8UFG - chains B and G of the 4 polymer chains in the assembly; structure by electron microscopy, 3.10 A resolution.

# Chain B
Molecule: Lipopolysaccharide export system ATP-binding protein LptB
Source organism: Acinetobacter baylyi ADP1
UniProtKB: Q6FC66 (Q6FC66_ACIAD); residue numbers follow UniProt; this construct covers 1-249
Amino-acid sequence (257 residues; each row starts with the number of its first residue; numbers below 1 keep their minus sign (Met-7 is residue -7)):
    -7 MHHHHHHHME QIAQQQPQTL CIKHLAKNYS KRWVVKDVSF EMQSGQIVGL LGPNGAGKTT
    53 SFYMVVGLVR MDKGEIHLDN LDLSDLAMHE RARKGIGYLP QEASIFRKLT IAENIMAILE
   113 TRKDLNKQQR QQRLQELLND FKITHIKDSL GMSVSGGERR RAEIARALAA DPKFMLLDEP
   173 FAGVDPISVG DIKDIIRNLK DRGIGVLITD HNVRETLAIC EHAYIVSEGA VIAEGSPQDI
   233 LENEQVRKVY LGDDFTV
Unresolved in the structure: -7 to 9, 248-249
Construct notes: expression tag (-7 to 0)

# Chain G
Molecule: LPS export ABC transporter permease LptG
Source organism: Acinetobacter baylyi ADP1
UniProtKB: Q6FFD6 (Q6FFD6_ACIAD); residues 1-356 here = UniProt positions 1-356
Amino-acid sequence (356 residues; each row starts with the number of its first residue):
     1 MLARRIVAKH VTKTTALAML GTTIVLVILQ VLFTYLGELS NLKADYSAWQ AFLYVLWGAP
    61 RYLYEILPIS ALIGAILGLG TLASNSELIV MRSVGISLWR IVGWVIRSAL VLVLLSFALS
   121 EWVVPYTNER ANSVKSHQSV AALGEVRGYW SREGQRFIYV DYANSQGQLK RIQVVDFDDN
   181 YRLKSVTNAE QGQFVKDGQW LLNHSQQMAI QGQGDAVLAN AAKQPFSLAL QPKYVHMVTI
   241 DPEDLSFSQL VSFMNYMREY SQVPKTYQLA FWKKVASPFA LITLVLVACS FIFGPLRQQS
   301 MGFRLVIALF IGLGFYYLQD FLGYASLVYN PSPAWFVLGP IVLMFVAGSY LLYRAR
Unresolved in the structure: 1-3, 137-144, 211-227, 356
Ligand contacts: WJR ((2R,4R,5R,6R)-2-[(2R,4R,5R,6R)-5-[(2S,4R,5R,6R)-4-[(2R,3R,4R,5S,6S)-3-acetamido-6-carboxy-4,5-bis(oxidanyl)oxan-2-yl]oxy-6-[(1R)-1,2-bis(oxidanyl)ethyl]-2-carboxy-5-oxidanyl-oxan-2-yl]oxy-6-[(1R)-1,2-bis(oxidanyl)ethyl]-2-carboxy-2-[[(2R,3S,4R,5R,6R)-4-[(3S)-3-dodecanoyloxydodecanoyl]oxy-6-[[(2R,3S,4R,5R,6R)-5-[[(3R)-3-heptanoyloxyundecanoyl]amino]-3-oxidanyl-4-[(3R)-3-oxidanyloctanoyl]oxy-6-phosphonooxy-oxan-2-yl]methoxy]-5-[[(3S)-3-[(3R)-3-oxidanyldecanoyl]oxydecanoyl]amino]-3-phosphonooxy-oxan-2-yl]methoxy]oxan-4-yl]oxy-6-[(1R)-1,2-bis(oxidanyl)ethyl]-4,5-bis(oxidanyl)oxane-2-carboxylic acid): Leu26, Gln30, Phe33, Thr34, Asn41, Glu65, Ile66, Ile69, Lys135, Leu309, Leu313, Tyr316, Tyr317

# How chain B and chain G interact
Contacting residue pairs (40):
  Leu60(B) - Ile89(G)  hydrophobic
  Met80(B) - Ile89(G)
  Met80(B) - Arg92(G)
  Met80(B) - Ser93(G)
  His81(B) - Arg92(G)
  His81(B) - Gly95(G)
  His81(B) - Ile96(G)
  His81(B) - Ser97(G)
  Ala84(B) - Arg92(G)
  Ala84(B) - Ser93(G)
  Ala84(B) - Gly95(G)
  Arg85(B) - Gly95(G)  hydrogen bond (side chain-backbone)
  Ile88(B) - Ser93(G)
  Tyr90(B) - Ile89(G)  hydrophobic
  Tyr90(B) - Ser93(G)
  Pro92(B) - Ser86(G)
  Pro92(B) - Ile89(G)  hydrophobic
  Pro92(B) - Val90(G)
  Ala95(B) - Asn85(G)
  Ser96(B) - Asn85(G)
  Ser96(B) - Ser86(G)
  Ser96(B) - Val90(G)
  Phe98(B) - Glu87(G)
  Phe98(B) - Val90(G)  hydrophobic
  Phe98(B) - Met91(G)  hydrophobic
  Arg99(B) - Asn85(G)
  Arg99(B) - Glu87(G)
  Lys100(B) - His10(G)
  Leu101(B) - Ile6(G)  hydrophobic
  Leu101(B) - His10(G)
  Glu105(B) - Ile6(G)
  Met108(B) - Ile6(G)  hydrophobic
  Ala109(B) - Ile6(G)  hydrophobic
  Ala109(B) - Val7(G)
  Ile110(B) - Val94(G)  hydrophobic
  Glu112(B) - Arg4(G)
  Glu112(B) - Arg5(G)  hydrogen bond (side chain-backbone)
  Glu112(B) - Ile6(G)  hydrogen bond (side chain-backbone)
  Thr113(B) - Arg4(G)
  Arg158(B) - Val90(G)
Also at the interface, not in a pair above, chain B (26 interface residues in all): Gly59, Arg62, Gly89, Ile97, Ala162
Also at the interface, not in a pair above, chain G (20 interface residues in all): Leu98, Tyr353, Arg354

# Summary
26 residues of chain B face 20 of chain G across their interface, with 3 hydrogen bonds. Among the polar pairs
are Arg85(B)-Gly95(G), Glu112(B)-Arg5(G) and Glu112(B)-Ile6(G). Bound to chain G: compound WJR.
Here chain B is Lipopolysaccharide export system ATP-binding protein LptB and chain G is LPS export ABC
transporter permease LptG, both from Acinetobacter baylyi ADP1. Entry 8UFG (Acinetobacter baylyi LptB2FG bound
to Acinetobacter baylyi lipopolysaccharide) was determined by electron microscopy together with 8FRL, 8FRM,
8FRN, 8FRO, 8FRP and 8UFH from the same study.
